8XXZ - chains B and S of the 5 polymer chains in the assembly; structure by electron microscopy, 3.30 A resolution.

== Chain B ==
Molecule: Guanine nucleotide-binding protein G(I)/G(S)/G(T) subunit beta-1
Organism: Homo sapiens
Reference sequence: P62873 (GBB1_HUMAN); residue numbers follow UniProt; this construct covers 3-340
Chain sequence (350 residues; numbered -9 to 340; the number before each row is that of its first residue; numbers below 1 keep their minus sign (Met-9 is residue -9)):
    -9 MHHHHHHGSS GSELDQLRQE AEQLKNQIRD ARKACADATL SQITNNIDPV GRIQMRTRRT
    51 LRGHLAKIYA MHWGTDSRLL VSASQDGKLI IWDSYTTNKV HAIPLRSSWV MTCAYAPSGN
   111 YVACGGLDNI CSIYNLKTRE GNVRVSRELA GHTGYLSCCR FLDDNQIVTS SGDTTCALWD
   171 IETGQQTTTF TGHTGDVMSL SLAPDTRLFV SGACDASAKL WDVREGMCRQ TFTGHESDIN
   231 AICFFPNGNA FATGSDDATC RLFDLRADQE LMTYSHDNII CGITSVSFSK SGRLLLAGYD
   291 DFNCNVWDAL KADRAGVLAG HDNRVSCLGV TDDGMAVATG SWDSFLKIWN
Not modelled in the structure: -9 to 4
Differences from the reference sequence: initiating methionine (-9); expression tag (-8 to 2)
Swiss-Prot annotation at these positions:
  - modified residue: His266 (Phosphohistidine)
  - natural variant: Leu30 (L30F: In MRD42; uncertain significance), Arg52 (R52G: In MRD42), Gly64 (G64V: In MRD42), Asp76 (D76E: In MRD42; D76G: In MRD42), Gly77 (G77S: In MRD42), Lys78 (K78R: In MRD42), Ile80 (I80N: In MRD42; I80T: In MRD42), His91 (H91R: In MRD42; uncertain significance), Ala92 (A92T: In MRD42), Pro94 (P94S: In MRD42), Leu95 (L95P: In MRD42), Arg96 (R96L: In MRD42), 5 further natural variant entries in UniProt

== Chain S ==
Molecule: Antibody fragment ScFv16
Organism: Mus musculus
Notes: antibody fragment or engineered binder
Chain sequence (248 residues; numbered 1 to 236 plus 14 insertion-coded residues; 2 numbers in that range are skipped by the numbering (no residue carries them; nothing is unmodelled there); the number before each row is that of its first residue; a row labelled like 121A-121N holds insertion residues (121A, then the next letters in order)):
     1 DVQLVESGGG LVQPGGSRKL SCSASGFAFS SFGMHWVRQA PEKGLEWVAY ISSGSGTIYY
    61 ADTVKGRFTI SRDDPKNTLF LQMTSLRSED TAMYYCVRSI YYYGSSPFDF WGQGTTLTVS
   121 S
121A-121N GGGGSGGGGSGGGG
   124 SDIVMTQATS SVPVTPGESV SISCRSSKSL LHSNGNTYLY WFLQRPGQSP QLLIYRMSNL
   184 ASGVPDRFSG SGSGTAFTLT ISRLEAEDVG VYYCMQHLEY PLTFGAGTKL ELK
Not modelled in the structure: 121A-121N, 236
Cystine bridges: Cys22-Cys96, Cys147-Cys217

== Chain B / chain S interface ==
Residue-residue contacts (12):
  Asp66(B) with Tyr103(S)
  Arg68(B) with Tyr103(S)
  Val90(B) with Tyr102(S), hydrophobic
  Arg129(B) with Val2(S); Arg98(S), hydrogen bond (backbone-side chain); Phe110(S)
  Glu130(B) with Gly26(S); Phe27(S); Ala28(S), hydrogen bond (backbone-backbone); Phe32(S)
  Gly131(B) with Phe32(S)
  Asn132(B) with Ala28(S)
Interface residues without a listed pair, chain B (9 interface residues in all): Leu69, His91
Interface residues without a listed pair, chain S (11 interface residues in all): Ile100, Ser185

== Summary ==
9 residues of chain B face 11 of chain S across their interface, with 2 hydrogen bonds. Polar pairs include
Arg129(B)-Arg98(S) and Glu130(B)-Ala28(S).
Chain B is Guanine nucleotide-binding protein G(I)/G(S)/G(T) subunit beta-1 (Homo sapiens) and chain S is
Antibody fragment ScFv16 (Mus musculus); the structure, Structure of CXCR3 in the apo-state (Full map), was
determined by electron microscopy, deposited together with 8XXY, 8XYI, 8XYK, 8Y0H and 8Y0N.
